Entry 9GEF (X-ray diffraction, 2.62 A resolution); this record covers chains B and G of the 6 polymer chains in the assembly.

== Chain B ==
Name: DNA topoisomerase (ATP-hydrolyzing), DNA topoisomerase 4
From: Streptococcus pneumoniae
Notes: EC 5.6.2.2
Amino-acid sequence (723 residues; numbered 411 to 1485; 352 numbers in that range are skipped by the numbering (no residue carries them; nothing is unmodelled there); the number before each row is that of its first residue):
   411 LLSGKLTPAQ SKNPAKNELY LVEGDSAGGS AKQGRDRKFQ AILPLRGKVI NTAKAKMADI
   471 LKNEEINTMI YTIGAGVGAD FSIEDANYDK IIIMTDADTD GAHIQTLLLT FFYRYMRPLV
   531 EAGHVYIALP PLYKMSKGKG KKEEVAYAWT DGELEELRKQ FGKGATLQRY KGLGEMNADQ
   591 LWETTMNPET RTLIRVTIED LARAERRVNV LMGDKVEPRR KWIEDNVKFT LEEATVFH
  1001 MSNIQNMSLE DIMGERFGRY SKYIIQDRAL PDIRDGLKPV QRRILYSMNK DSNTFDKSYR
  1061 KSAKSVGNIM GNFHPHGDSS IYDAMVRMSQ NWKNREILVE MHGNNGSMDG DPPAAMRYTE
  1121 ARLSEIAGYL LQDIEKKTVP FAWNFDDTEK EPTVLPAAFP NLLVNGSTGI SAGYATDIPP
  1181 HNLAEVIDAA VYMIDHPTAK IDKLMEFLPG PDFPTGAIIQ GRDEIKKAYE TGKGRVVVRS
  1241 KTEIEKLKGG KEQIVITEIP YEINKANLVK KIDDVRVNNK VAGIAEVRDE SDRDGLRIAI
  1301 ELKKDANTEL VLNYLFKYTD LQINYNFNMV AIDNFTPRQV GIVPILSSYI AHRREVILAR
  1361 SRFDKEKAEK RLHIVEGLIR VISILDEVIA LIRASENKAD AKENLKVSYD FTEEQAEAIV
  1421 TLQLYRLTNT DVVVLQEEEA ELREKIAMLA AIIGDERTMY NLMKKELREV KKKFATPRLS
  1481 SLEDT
Bound ions: K+ site 1: Asp495, Asn497; Mg2+: Asp506, Asp508; K+ site 2: Asn587 (shared with 3 residues of chain A); K+ site 3: Met1101, Gly1103, Asn1105 (shared with 1 residue of chain A); K+ site 4: Phe1316, Lys1317, Thr1319, Gln1322; K+ site 5 near Glu1396 (its only coordinating residue here)
Small-molecule neighbours: delafloxacin (TE9): Leu412, Gly434, Asp435, Leu455, Arg456, Gly457, Ser1079

== Chain G ==
Molecule: 7-nt DNA strand
Sequence (7 nucleotides; row label = number of the first residue in the row):
     9 GTAATAC

== Chain B / chain G interface ==
Pairs across the interface (23):
  Glu433(B) - DC15(G)  phosphate contact
  Gly457(B) - DC15(G)  base contact
  Lys458(B) - DC15(G)  hydrogen bond to the base
  Asp510(B) - DA14(G)  phosphate contact
  Asp510(B) - DC15(G)  sugar contact
  Arg1028(B) - DT13(G)  phosphate contact
  Arg1028(B) - DA14(G)  hydrogen bond to the phosphate
  Lys1038(B) - DT13(G)  salt bridge to the phosphate
  Val1040(B) - DT13(G)  sugar contact
  Val1040(B) - DA14(G)  phosphate contact
  His1074(B) - DA14(G)  salt bridge to the phosphate
  His1076(B) - DA14(G)  hydrogen bond to the phosphate
  His1076(B) - DC15(G)  salt bridge to the phosphate
  Gly1077(B) - DC15(G)  hydrogen bond to the phosphate
  Ser1080(B) - DA14(G)  phosphate contact
  Ala1084(B) - DT13(G)  phosphate contact
  Arg1087(B) - DA12(G)  salt bridge to the phosphate
  Arg1087(B) - DT13(G)  phosphate contact
  Lys1093(B) - DA12(G)  salt bridge to the phosphate
  Thr1168(B) - DA12(G)  sugar contact
  Ile1170(B) - DA11(G)  base contact
  Ile1170(B) - DA12(G)  base contact
  Glu1262(B) - DA11(G)  phosphate contact
Interface residues without a listed pair, chain B (21 interface residues in all): Ile514, Asp1027, Gln1041, Pro1075

== Summary ==
The interface between chain B and chain G involves 21 residues on one side and 5 on the other, with 4 hydrogen
bonds and 5 salt bridges. Among the polar pairs are Lys458(B)-DC15(G), Arg1028(B)-DA14(G) and
His1076(B)-DA14(G). Bound to chain B: delafloxacin.
Chain B is DNA topoisomerase (ATP-hydrolyzing), DNA topoisomerase 4 (Streptococcus pneumoniae) and chain G is
a 7-nt DNA strand; the structure, Experimental localization of metal-binding sites reveals the role of metal
ions in the delafloxacin-stabilized Streptococcus pneumoniae ..., was determined by X-ray diffraction.
